PDB entry 8YZ5 | electron microscopy, 3.93 A resolution | chains A and I of the 7 polymer chains in the assembly

# Chain A
Molecule: Spike glycoprotein
From: Severe acute respiratory syndrome coronavirus 2
UniProtKB: P0DTC2 (SPIKE_SARS2); residue numbers follow UniProt; this construct covers 14-143, 146-1208
Sequence (1259 residues; row label = number of the first residue in the row; note: 2 numbers in that range are skipped by the numbering (no residue carries them; nothing is unmodelled there); numbers below 1 keep their minus sign (Met-5 is residue -5)):
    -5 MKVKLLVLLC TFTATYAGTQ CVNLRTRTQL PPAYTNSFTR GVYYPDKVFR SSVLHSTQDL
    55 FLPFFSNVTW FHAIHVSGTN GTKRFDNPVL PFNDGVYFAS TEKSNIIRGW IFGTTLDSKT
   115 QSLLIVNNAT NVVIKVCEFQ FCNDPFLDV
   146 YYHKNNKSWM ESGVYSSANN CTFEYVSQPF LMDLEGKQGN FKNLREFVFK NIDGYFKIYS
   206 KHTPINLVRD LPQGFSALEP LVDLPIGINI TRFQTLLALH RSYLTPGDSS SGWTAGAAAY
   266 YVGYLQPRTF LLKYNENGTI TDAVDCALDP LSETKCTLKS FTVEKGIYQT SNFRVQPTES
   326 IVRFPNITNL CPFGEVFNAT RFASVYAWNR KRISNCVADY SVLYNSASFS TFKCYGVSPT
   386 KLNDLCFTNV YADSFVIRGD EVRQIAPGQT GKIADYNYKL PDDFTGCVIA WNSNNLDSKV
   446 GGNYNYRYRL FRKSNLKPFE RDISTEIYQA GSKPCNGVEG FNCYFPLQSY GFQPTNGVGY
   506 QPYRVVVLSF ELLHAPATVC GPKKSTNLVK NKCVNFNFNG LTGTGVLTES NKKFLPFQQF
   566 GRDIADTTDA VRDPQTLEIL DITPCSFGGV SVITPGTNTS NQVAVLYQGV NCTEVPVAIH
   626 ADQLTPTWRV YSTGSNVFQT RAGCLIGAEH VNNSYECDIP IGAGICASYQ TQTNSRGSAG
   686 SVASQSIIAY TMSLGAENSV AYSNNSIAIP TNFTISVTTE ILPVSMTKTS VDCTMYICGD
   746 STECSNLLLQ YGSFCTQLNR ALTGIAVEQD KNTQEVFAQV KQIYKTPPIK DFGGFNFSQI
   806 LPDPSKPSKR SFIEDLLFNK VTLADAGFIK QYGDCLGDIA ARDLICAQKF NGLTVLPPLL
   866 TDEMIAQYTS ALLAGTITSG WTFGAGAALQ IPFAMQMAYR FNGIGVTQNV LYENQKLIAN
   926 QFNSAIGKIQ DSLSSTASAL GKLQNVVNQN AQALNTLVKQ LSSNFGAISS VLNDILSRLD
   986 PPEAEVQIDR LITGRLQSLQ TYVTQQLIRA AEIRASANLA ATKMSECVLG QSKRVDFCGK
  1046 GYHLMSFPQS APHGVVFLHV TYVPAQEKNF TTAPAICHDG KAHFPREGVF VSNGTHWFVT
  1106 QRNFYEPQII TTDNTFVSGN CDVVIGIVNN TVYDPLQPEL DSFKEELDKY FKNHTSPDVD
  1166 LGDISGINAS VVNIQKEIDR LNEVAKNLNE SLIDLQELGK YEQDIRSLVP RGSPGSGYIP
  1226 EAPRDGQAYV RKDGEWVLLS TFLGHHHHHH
Disordered / not traced: -5 to 16, 70-76, 146-157, 248-254, 621-640, 677-688, 828-853, 1145-1255
Sequence notes: expression tag (-5 to 13, 1209-1255); variant Arg19 (Thr in P0DTC2), Asp142 (Gly in P0DTC2), Gly158 (Arg in P0DTC2), Arg452 (Leu in P0DTC2), Lys478 (Thr in P0DTC2), Gly614 (Asp in P0DTC2), Arg681 (Pro in P0DTC2), Gly682 (Arg in P0DTC2), Ser683 (Arg in P0DTC2), Gly685 (Arg in P0DTC2), Asn950 (Asp in P0DTC2), Pro986 (Lys in P0DTC2), Pro987 (Val in P0DTC2)
Disulfide bonds: Cys131-Cys166, Cys291-Cys301, Cys336-Cys361, Cys379-Cys432, Cys391-Cys525, Cys480-Cys488, Cys538-Cys590, Cys617-Cys649, Cys662-Cys671, Cys738-Cys760, Cys743-Cys749, Cys1032-Cys1043, Cys1082-Cys1126
UniProt features mapped onto this chain:
  - region: Asn280 to Cys301 (Putative superantigen), Arg403 to Asp405 (Integrin-binding motif), Asn448 to Tyr451, Tyr453 to Phe456 (Immunodominant HLA epitope recognized by the CD8+), Ser816 to Tyr837 (Fusion peptide 1), Lys835 to Phe855 (Fusion peptide 2), Asp1163 to Glu1202 (Heptad repeat 2)
  - site: Arg815, Ser816 (Cleavage)
  - glycosylation: Asn17 (N-linked (GlcNAc...) (complex) asparagine), Asn61 (N-linked (GlcNAc...) (hybrid) asparagine), Asn74 (N-linked (GlcNAc...) (complex) asparagine), Asn122 (N-linked (GlcNAc...) (hybrid) asparagine), Asn165 (N-linked (GlcNAc...) (complex) asparagine), Asn234 (N-linked (GlcNAc...) (high mannose) asparagine), Asn282 (N-linked (GlcNAc...) (complex) asparagine), Thr323 (O-linked (GalNAc) threonine), Ser325 (O-linked (HexNAc...) serine), Asn331 (N-linked (GlcNAc...) (complex) asparagine), Asn343 (N-linked (GlcNAc...) (complex) asparagine), Asn603 (N-linked (GlcNAc...) (hybrid) asparagine), Asn616 (N-linked (GlcNAc...) (complex) asparagine), Asn657 (N-linked (GlcNAc...) (complex) asparagine), Thr676 (O-linked (GlcNAc...) threonine), Thr678 (O-linked (GlcNAc...) threonine), Asn709 (N-linked (GlcNAc...) (high mannose) asparagine), Asn717 (N-linked (GlcNAc...) (hybrid) asparagine), Asn801 (N-linked (GlcNAc...) (hybrid) asparagine), Asn1074 (N-linked (GlcNAc...) (hybrid) asparagine) and 5 more in UniProt

# Chain I
Molecule: Fab heavy chain of JE-5C
From: Homo sapiens
Notes: antibody fragment or engineered binder
Sequence (119 residues; row label = number of the first residue in the row; a row labelled like 82A-82C holds insertion residues (82A, then the next letters in order)):
     1 EVQLLESGGG LVQPGGSLRL SCAASGVTVT SNYMSWVRQA PGKGLEWVSV IYSGGSTYYA
    61 DSVKGRFTIS RHNSKNTLYL QM
82A-82C NSL
    83 RAEDTAVYYC ARDLREAG
  100A G
  100E M
   101 DVWGQGTTVT VSSA
Disordered / not traced: 114
Disulfide bonds: Cys22-Cys92

# Interface between chain A and chain I
Residue-residue contacts - 26 pairs, chain A then chain I:
  Asn439(A) with Ser82B(I)
  Ser443(A) with Arg83(I)
  Lys444(A) with Arg83(I), hydrogen bond (backbone-side chain)
  Gly496(A) with Ser62(I)
  Phe497(A) with Lys64(I); Arg83(I), hydrogen bond (backbone-side chain)
  Gln498(A) with Ser62(I); Val63(I); Arg83(I)
  Pro499(A) with Asn82A(I); Ser82B(I); Arg83(I)
  Thr500(A) with Arg66(I); Asn82A(I); Ser82B(I), hydrogen bond (backbone-backbone); Leu82C(I); Arg83(I); Asp86(I)
  Asn501(A) with Gly65(I), hydrogen bond (side chain-backbone); Arg66(I), hydrogen bond (side chain-backbone); Asn82A(I)
  Gly502(A) with Gly65(I), hydrogen bond (backbone-backbone); Thr68(I)
  Val503(A) with Asn82A(I)
  Tyr505(A) with Gly65(I)
  Gln506(A) with Asn82A(I)
Interface residues without a listed pair, chain A (14 interface residues in all): Val445
Interface residues without a listed pair, chain I (14 interface residues in all): Asp61, Met82, Glu85

# Overview
The chain A/chain I interface involves 14 residues from each chain, with 6 hydrogen bonds. Polar contacts
include Lys444(A)-Arg83(I), Phe497(A)-Arg83(I) and Asn501(A)-Gly65(I).
Here chain A is Spike glycoprotein (Severe acute respiratory syndrome coronavirus 2) and chain I is Fab heavy
chain of JE-5C (Homo sapiens). Entry 8YZ5 (SARS-CoV-2 Delta Spike in complex with Fab of JE-5C) was determined
by electron microscopy together with 8X0X, 8X0Y, 8YRO and 8YRP from the same study.
